PDB entry 4YRY | X-ray diffraction, 2.40 A resolution | chains A and B

[Chain A]
Molecule: Dihydroorotate dehydrogenase B (NAD(+)), electron transfer subunit homolog
Source organism: Thermotoga maritima
UniProt: Q9X1X4 (PYRKH_THEMA); residue numbers follow UniProt; this construct covers 1-276
Sequence (276 residues; numbered 1 to 276; the number before each row is that of its first residue):
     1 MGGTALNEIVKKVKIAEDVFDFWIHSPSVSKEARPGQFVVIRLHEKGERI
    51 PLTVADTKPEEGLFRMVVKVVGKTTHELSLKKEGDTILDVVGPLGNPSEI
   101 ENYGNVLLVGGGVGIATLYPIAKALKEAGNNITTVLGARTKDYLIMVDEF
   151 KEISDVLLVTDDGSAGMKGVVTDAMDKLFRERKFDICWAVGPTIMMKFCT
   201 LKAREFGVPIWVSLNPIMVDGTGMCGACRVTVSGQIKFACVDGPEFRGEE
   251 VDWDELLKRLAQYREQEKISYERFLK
Metal / ion sites: 2Fe-2S cluster Fe: Asp220, Cys225, Cys228, Cys240
Ligand contacts:
  - FAD (flavin-adenine dinucleotide): Phe38, Glu48, Ile50, Pro51, Leu52, Thr53, Val67, Val68, Lys69, Val71, Gly72, Lys73, Thr74, Thr75, Val113, Thr117, Leu214, Asn215, Pro216, Ile217, Met218, Pro244, Leu260, Tyr263, Gln266, Glu267, Ile269
  - 2Fe-2S cluster (FES): Met218, Val219, Asp220, Gly221, Gly223, Met224, Cys225, Gly226, Ala227, Cys228, Cys240
  - NAD (nicotinamide-adenine-dinucleotide): Thr53, Lys69, Gly111, Gly112, Val113, Gly114, Thr117, Gly137, Ala138, Arg139, Thr160, Asp162, Gly169, Val170, Val171, Thr172, Val190, Gly191, Pro192, Ile194, Met195, Met196, Phe198, Ser213, Leu214, Asn215
From the paper describing this entry:
  - binding site for NAD: Gly111, Gly112, Gly114, Arg139, Gly191, Pro192
  - specificity-determining residues: Asp162, Gly163, Val170, Val171

[Chain B]
Molecule: Dihydropyrimidine dehydrogenase subunit A
Source organism: Thermotoga maritima
UniProt: V9X7T9 (V9X7T9_THEMA); residues 1-468 here correspond to UniProt positions 3-470 (UniProt number = residue number + 2)
Sequence (468 residues; each row starts with the number of its first residue):
     1 MKNRKTPMKEQSPESRRRNFEEVALGYTLEEALEEAQRCLQCPTHPCVSG
    51 CPVEIDIPGFIRKLRDGKLEESYRILKSYNNLPAVCGRVCPQEVQCESRC
   101 VVGKMKDSEPVAIGRLERFVADWAAENLEEDVKPLAGSKKEKVAVVGSGP
   151 AGLTAAADLAKMGYHVDIFEAFHKPGGVLVYGIPEFRLPKRIVEREVSYI
   201 RKLGVNFHLNTVVGKTVKVKELLSEYDAVFIGTGAGTPKFMGIPGTNLNG
   251 VYSANEFLTRVNLMKAYLFPEYDTPIRVGKKVAVIGAGNTAMDAARSALR
   301 LGAEKVYIVYRRTEREMPARREEYHHALEEGIEFLWLTLPIRYIGDANGN
   351 VEAMECVRMELKEADGSGRPRPVPIEGSNFVLEVDMVIEAIGQGPNRVLL
   401 SEFPGLELNERGYIKADEDTGATSVKGVFAGGDIVTGAATVIKAMGAGKK
   451 AAQFIHSYLTGEWNPWQK
Metal / ion sites: 4Fe-4S cluster Fe site 1: Cys39, Cys42, Cys47, Cys100; 4Fe-4S cluster Fe site 2: Cys51, Cys90, Cys96, Glu117
Ligand contacts:
  - FAD (flavin-adenine dinucleotide): Val89, Cys90, Pro91, Val146, Gly147, Ser148, Gly149, Pro150, Ala151, Gly152, Phe169, Glu170, Ala171, Phe172, Gly176, Gly177, Val178, Tyr181, Gly182, Ile183, Arg187, Thr211, Val212, Val213, Gly232, Thr233, Gly234, Leu258, Asn289, Thr290, Asp293, Gln393, Leu399, Gly431, Gly432, Asp433, Ile434, Ala439, Thr440, Val441, Ala444
  - 4Fe-4S cluster (SF4), molecule 1: Cys39, Leu40, Gln41, Cys42, Pro46, Cys47, Ile57, Pro58, Ile61, Cys100, Val101, Val102, Val111, Ile113
  - 4Fe-4S cluster (SF4), molecule 2: Cys51, Pro52, Ile55, Ile57, Cys86, Cys90, Gln92, Gln95, Cys96, Ile113, Gly114, Glu117, Ile442

[How chain A and chain B interact]
Contacting residue pairs (70):
  Ser28(A) with Thr216(B)
  Glu32(A) with Lys215(B); Thr216(B); Lys218(B), salt bridge; Glu221(B)
  Arg42(A) with His173(B); Lys174(B)
  His44(A) with Asp273(B), salt bridge
  Glu45(A) with Lys174(B), salt bridge
  Lys46(A) with Glu271(B), salt bridge; Tyr272(B); Asp273(B), hydrogen bond (backbone-backbone)
  Gly47(A) with Met264(B); Asp273(B)
  Glu48(A) with Met264(B); Asp273(B); Thr274(B); Pro275(B)
  Arg49(A) with Phe172(B); His173(B), hydrogen bond; Met264(B)
  Lys73(A) with Asp273(B), salt bridge
  Asp89(A) with His173(B), salt bridge; Asn210(B), hydrogen bond
  Val91(A) with Asn210(B); Val212(B), hydrophobic
  Gly92(A) with Thr216(B), hydrogen bond (backbone-side chain)
  Pro93(A) with Lys215(B)
  Leu94(A) with Lys215(B)
  Gly95(A) with Lys215(B)
  Ile217(A) with Arg260(B)
  Val219(A) with Thr259(B); Arg260(B)
  Asp220(A) with Phe172(B)
  Thr222(A) with Val212(B)
  Gly223(A) with Thr237(B)
  Met224(A) with Tyr181(B), hydrophobic; Gly236(B); Thr237(B); Pro238(B); Asn255(B), hydrogen bond (backbone-side chain)
  Cys225(A) with Thr237(B); Pro238(B); Phe240(B); Ser253(B), hydrogen bond (backbone-side chain); Asn255(B); Glu256(B)
  Ala227(A) with Glu256(B)
  Arg229(A) with Phe240(B); Thr246(B), hydrogen bond (side chain-backbone); Val251(B), hydrogen bond (side chain-backbone)
  Glu255(A) with Asn247(B), hydrogen bond
  Lys258(A) with Asn249(B), hydrogen bond (backbone-side chain); Gly349(B)
  Arg259(A) with Asn247(B); Leu248(B); Asn249(B)
  Gln262(A) with Asn249(B); Gly250(B); Arg277(B), hydrogen bond (backbone-side chain)
  Tyr263(A) with Tyr252(B), hydrogen bond; Glu256(B); Arg260(B), hydrogen bond; Ile276(B); Arg277(B)
  Gln266(A) with Pro275(B)
  Ile269(A) with Phe269(B), hydrophobic; Pro270(B), hydrophobic; Asp273(B)
  Glu272(A) with Pro270(B)
Other interface residues (no listed pair), chain A (38 interface residues in all): Leu88, Val90, Gly226, Phe238, Lys268
Other interface residues (no listed pair), chain B (40 interface residues in all): Ala171, Ala347, Asn348

[In short]
The interface between chain A and chain B involves 38 residues on one side and 40 on the other, with 13
hydrogen bonds and 6 salt bridges. Polar contacts include Glu32(A)-Lys218(B), His44(A)-Asp273(B) and
Glu45(A)-Lys174(B). The paper reports a binding site for NAD at Gly111(A), Gly112(A) and Gly114(A) among
others; specificity determinants Asp162(A), Gly163(A) and Val170(A) among others.
Here chain A is Dihydroorotate dehydrogenase B (NAD(+)), electron transfer subunit homolog and chain B is
Dihydropyrimidine dehydrogenase subunit A, both from Thermotoga maritima. Entry 4YRY (Insights into
flavin-based electron bifurcation via the NADH-dependent reduced ferredoxin-NADP oxidoreductase structure) was
determined by X-ray diffraction (same publication as 4YLF).
